PDB entry 9B3I | electron microscopy, 2.88 A resolution | chains A and B of the 6 polymer chains in the assembly

# Chain A
Name: KAP114 isoform 1
Source organism: Saccharomyces cerevisiae
UniProtKB: A0A8H4BZV8 (A0A8H4BZV8_YEASX); residue numbers follow UniProt; this construct covers 1-1004
Sequence (1012 residues; each row starts with the number of its first residue; numbers below 1 keep their minus sign (Gly-7 is residue -7)):
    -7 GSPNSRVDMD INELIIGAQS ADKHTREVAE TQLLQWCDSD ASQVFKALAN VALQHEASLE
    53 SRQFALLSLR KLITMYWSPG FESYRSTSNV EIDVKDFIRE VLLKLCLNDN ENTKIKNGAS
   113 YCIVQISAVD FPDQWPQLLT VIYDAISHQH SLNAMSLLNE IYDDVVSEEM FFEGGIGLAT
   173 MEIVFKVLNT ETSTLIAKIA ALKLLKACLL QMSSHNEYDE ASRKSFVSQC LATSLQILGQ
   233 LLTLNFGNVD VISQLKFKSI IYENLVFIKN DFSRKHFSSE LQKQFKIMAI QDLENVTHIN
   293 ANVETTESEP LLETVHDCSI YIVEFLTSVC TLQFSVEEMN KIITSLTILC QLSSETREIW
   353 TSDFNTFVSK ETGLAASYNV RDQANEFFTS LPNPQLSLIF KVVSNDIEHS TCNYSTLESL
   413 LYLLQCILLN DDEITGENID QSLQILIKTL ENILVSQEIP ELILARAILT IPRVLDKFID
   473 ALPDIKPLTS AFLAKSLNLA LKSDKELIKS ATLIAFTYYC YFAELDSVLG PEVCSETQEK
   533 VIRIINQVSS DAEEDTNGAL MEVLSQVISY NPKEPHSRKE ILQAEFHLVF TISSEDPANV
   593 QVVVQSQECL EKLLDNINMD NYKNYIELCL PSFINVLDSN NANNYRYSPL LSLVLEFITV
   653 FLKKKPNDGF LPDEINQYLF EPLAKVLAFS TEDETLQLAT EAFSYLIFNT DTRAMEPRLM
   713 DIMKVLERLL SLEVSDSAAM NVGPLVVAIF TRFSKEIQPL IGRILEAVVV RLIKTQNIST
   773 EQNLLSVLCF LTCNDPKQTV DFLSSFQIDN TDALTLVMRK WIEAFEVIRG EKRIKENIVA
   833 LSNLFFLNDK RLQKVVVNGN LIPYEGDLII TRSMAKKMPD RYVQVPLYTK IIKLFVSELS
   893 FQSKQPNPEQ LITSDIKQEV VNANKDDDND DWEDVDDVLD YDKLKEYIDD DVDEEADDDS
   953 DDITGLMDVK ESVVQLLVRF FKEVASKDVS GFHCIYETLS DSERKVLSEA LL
Disordered / not traced: -7 to 1, 895-933, 943-962
Construct notes: expression tag (-7 to 0)
What the authors report for this chain:
  - mutagenesis - D928A/D929A, Y939A/D942A: unchanged binding to NAP1 isoform 1

# Chain B
Name: Histone H2A
Source organism: Saccharomyces cerevisiae
UniProtKB: A0A6A5Q402 (A0A6A5Q402_YEASX); residues 1-131 here correspond to UniProt positions 2-132 (UniProt number = residue number + 1)
Sequence (131 residues; row label = number of the first residue in the row):
     1 SGGKGGKAGS AAKASQSRSA KAGLTFPVGR VHRLLRRGNY AQRIGSGAPV YLTAVLEYLA
    61 AEILELAGNA ARDNKKTRII PRHLQLAIRN DDELNKLLGN VTIAQGGVLP NIHQNLLPKK
   121 SAKTAKASQE L
Disordered / not traced: 1-16, 100-131

# Chain A / chain B interface
Pairs across the interface - 18 pairs, chain A then chain B:
  Asp859(A) with Gly23(B)
  Ile861(A) with Leu24(B), hydrophobic; Glu57(B); Tyr58(B), hydrophobic
  Ile862(A) with Tyr58(B)
  Thr863(A) with Tyr58(B); Ala61(B); Glu62(B); Glu65(B), hydrogen bond
  Arg864(A) with Tyr58(B), hydrogen bond (backbone-side chain); Glu62(B), salt bridge; Asp91(B), salt bridge; Glu93(B), salt bridge; Leu94(B)
  Ser865(A) with Glu65(B), hydrogen bond
  Ser892(A) with Arg43(B)
  Phe893(A) with Arg43(B), hydrogen bond (backbone-side chain)
  Gln894(A) with Arg43(B), hydrogen bond (backbone-side chain)
Other interface residues (no listed pair), chain B (12 interface residues in all): Leu66

# Summary
9 residues of chain A and 12 residues of chain B are in contact, with 5 hydrogen bonds and 3 salt bridges.
Polar pairs include Arg864(A)-Glu62(B), Arg864(A)-Asp91(B) and Arg864(A)-Glu93(B). The paper reports that
D928A/D929A and Y939A/D942A of chain A leave binding to NAP1 isoform 1 unchanged.
Here chain A is KAP114 isoform 1 and chain B is Histone H2A, both from Saccharomyces cerevisiae. Entry 9B3I
(Cryo-EM structure of yeast (Nap1)2-H2A-H2B-Kap114-RanGTP) was determined by electron microscopy, deposited
together with 9B23, 9B31 and 9B3F.
